3WS6 - chains A and D of the 3 polymer chains in the assembly; structure by X-ray diffraction, 1.98 A resolution.

[Chain A]
Name: H-2 class I histocompatibility antigen, D-B alpha chain
From: Mus musculus
Notes: fragment: extracellular domain
Reference sequence: P01899 (HA11_MOUSE); numbering as in UniProt (aligned over 26-300)
Chain sequence (275 residues; each row starts with the number of its first residue):
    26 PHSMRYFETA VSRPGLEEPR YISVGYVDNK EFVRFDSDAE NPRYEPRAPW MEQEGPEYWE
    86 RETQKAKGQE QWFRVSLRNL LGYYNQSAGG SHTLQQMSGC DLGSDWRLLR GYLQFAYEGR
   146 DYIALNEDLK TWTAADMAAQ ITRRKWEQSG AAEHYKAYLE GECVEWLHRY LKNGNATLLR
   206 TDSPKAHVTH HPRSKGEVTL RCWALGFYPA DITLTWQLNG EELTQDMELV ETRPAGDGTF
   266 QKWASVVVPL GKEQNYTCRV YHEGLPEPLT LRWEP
Unresolved in the structure: 250-251
Cystine bridges: Cys125-Cys188, Cys227-Cys283
Metal / ion sites: Zn2+: Glu292 (together with imidazole)

[Chain D]
Name: Beta-2-microglobulin
From: Mus musculus
Reference sequence: P01887 (B2MG_MOUSE); residue numbers follow UniProt; this construct covers 21-119
Chain sequence (100 residues; each row starts with the number of its first residue):
    20 MIQKTPQIQV YSRHPPENGK PNILNCYVTQ FHPPHIEIQM LKNGKKIPKV EMSDMSFSKD
    80 WSFYILAHTE FTPTETDTYA CRVKHDSMAE PKTVYWDRDM
Unresolved in the structure: 20-22
Construct notes: expression tag (20)
Cystine bridges: Cys45-Cys100
Metal / ion sites: Zn2+: His33 (together with imidazole, sulfate ion)

[How chain A and chain D interact]
Contacting residue pairs (50; chain A residue first):
  Phe32(A) - Phe76(D)
  Glu33(A) - Phe76(D)
  Thr34(A) - Phe76(D)
  Thr34(A) - Phe82(D)
  Val36(A) - Pro53(D)  hydrophobic
  Arg59(A) - Asp73(D)  salt bridge
  Arg59(A) - Met74(D)  hydrogen bond (side chain-backbone)
  Arg59(A) - Ser75(D)  hydrogen bond
  Arg72(A) - Asp73(D)  salt bridge
  Thr118(A) - His51(D)
  Thr118(A) - Pro53(D)
  Gln120(A) - His51(D)  hydrogen bond
  Gln120(A) - Phe76(D)
  Gln120(A) - Trp80(D)  hydrogen bond (side chain-backbone)
  Gln120(A) - Phe82(D)
  Gln121(A) - Phe76(D)
  Met122(A) - Phe76(D)  hydrophobic
  Met122(A) - Lys78(D)
  Met122(A) - Trp80(D)  hydrophobic
  Gln139(A) - Trp80(D)
  Phe140(A) - Trp80(D)
  Ala141(A) - Trp80(D)  hydrophobic
  Glu143(A) - His51(D)
  Gly144(A) - Lys23(D)  hydrogen bond (backbone-side chain)
  Gly144(A) - His51(D)  hydrogen bond (backbone-side chain)
  Gly144(A) - Trp80(D)
  Asp146(A) - Trp80(D)  hydrogen bond
  His216(A) - Asp118(D)  salt bridge
  Arg226(A) - Asp118(D)  hydrogen bond (side chain-backbone)
  Arg226(A) - Met119(D)
  Trp228(A) - Asp118(D)
  Trp228(A) - Met119(D)
  Val255(A) - Gln28(D)
  Glu256(A) - Gln28(D)  hydrogen bond (backbone-side chain)
  Thr257(A) - Tyr46(D)
  Arg258(A) - Gln28(D)  hydrogen bond
  Arg258(A) - Tyr30(D)
  Arg258(A) - Tyr46(D)
  Arg258(A) - Met119(D)  hydrogen bond (side chain-backbone)
  Pro259(A) - Tyr30(D)  hydrogen bond (backbone-side chain)
  Pro259(A) - Asn44(D)
  Pro259(A) - Tyr46(D)
  Ala260(A) - Arg32(D)  hydrogen bond (backbone-side chain)
  Ala260(A) - Asn44(D)  hydrogen bond (backbone-side chain)
  Gly261(A) - Arg32(D)  hydrogen bond (backbone-side chain)
  Gly261(A) - Leu85(D)
  Gln266(A) - Tyr30(D)
  Gln266(A) - Ser31(D)  hydrogen bond (side chain-backbone)
  Gln266(A) - Arg32(D)  hydrogen bond (side chain-backbone)
  Trp268(A) - Met119(D)  hydrogen bond (side chain-backbone)
Other interface residues (no listed pair), chain A (31 interface residues in all): Tyr51, Glu253, Asp262
Other interface residues (no listed pair), chain D (23 interface residues in all): Pro52, Ser77, Tyr83, Arg117

[Summary]
31 residues of chain A face 23 of chain D across their interface, with 18 hydrogen bonds and 3 salt bridges.
Polar contacts include Arg59(A)-Asp73(D), Arg72(A)-Asp73(D) and His216(A)-Asp118(D).
Chain A is H-2 class I histocompatibility antigen, D-B alpha chain and chain D is Beta-2-microglobulin, both
from Mus musculus; the structure, Crystal Structure of H-2D in complex with a mimotopic peptide, was
determined by X-ray diffraction (same publication as 3WS3).
